7KZA - chains H and L; structure by X-ray diffraction, 1.69 A resolution.

== Chain H ==
Molecule: Fab fragment heavy chain of anti-CoV2-RBD antibody variant CR3022-B6
Source organism: Homo sapiens
Notes: antibody fragment or engineered binder
Sequence (230 residues; numbered 1 to 230; the number before each row is that of its first residue):
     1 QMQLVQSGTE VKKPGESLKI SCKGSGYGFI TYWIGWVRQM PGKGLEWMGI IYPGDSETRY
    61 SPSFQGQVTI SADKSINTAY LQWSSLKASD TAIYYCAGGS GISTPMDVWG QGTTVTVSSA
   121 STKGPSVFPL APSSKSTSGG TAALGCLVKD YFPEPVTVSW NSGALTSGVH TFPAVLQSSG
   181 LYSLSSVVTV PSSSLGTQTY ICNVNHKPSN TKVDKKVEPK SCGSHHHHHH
Not modelled in the structure: 27-30, 220-230
Disulfide bonds: Cys-22/Cys-96, Cys-146/Cys-202

== Chain L ==
Molecule: Fab fragment light chain of anti-CoV2-RBD antibody variant CR3022-B6
Source organism: Homo sapiens
Notes: antibody fragment or engineered binder
Sequence (214 residues; numbered 1 to 214; the number before each row is that of its first residue):
     1 DIQMTQSPSS LSASVGDRVT ITCRASQSIY SALNWYQQKP GKAPKLLIYA ASALQSGVPS
    61 RFSGSGSGTD FTLTISSLQP EDFATYYCQQ TDIHPYTFGQ GTKVEIKRTV AAPSVFIFPP
   121 SDEQLKSGTA SVVCLLNNFY PREAKVQWKV DNALQSGNSQ ESVTEQDSKD STYSLSSTLT
   181 LSKADYEKHK VYACEVTHQG LSSPVTKSFN RGEC
Not modelled in the structure: 214
Disulfide bonds: Cys-23/Cys-88, Cys-134/Cys-194

== Interface between chain H and chain L ==
Contacting residue pairs (77; chain H residue first):
  Gln-39(H) / Gln-38(L)  hydrogen bond
  Gln-39(H) / Tyr-87(L)
  Gly-44(H) / Tyr-87(L)
  Leu-45(H) / Pro-44(L)  hydrophobic
  Leu-45(H) / Tyr-87(L)  hydrophobic
  Leu-45(H) / Phe-98(L)
  Glu-46(H) / Phe-98(L)
  Trp-47(H) / Gln-89(L)
  Trp-47(H) / His-94(L)  hydrogen bond
  Trp-47(H) / Pro-95(L)
  Trp-47(H) / Tyr-96(L)
  Trp-47(H) / Phe-98(L)
  Gly-49(H) / His-94(L)
  Ile-50(H) / His-94(L)
  Arg-59(H) / His-94(L)
  Tyr-60(H) / His-94(L)
  Ser-61(H) / His-94(L)
  Ser-61(H) / Pro-95(L)
  Pro-62(H) / Asp-1(L)
  Tyr-95(H) / Gln-38(L)  hydrogen bond
  Tyr-95(H) / Lys-42(L)
  Tyr-95(H) / Ala-43(L)  hydrophobic
  Tyr-95(H) / Pro-44(L)
  Ser-103(H) / Tyr-49(L)
  Thr-104(H) / Leu-46(L)
  Thr-104(H) / Tyr-49(L)
  Thr-104(H) / Gln-55(L)
  Pro-105(H) / Asn-34(L)  hydrogen bond (backbone-side chain)
  Pro-105(H) / Leu-46(L)
  Met-106(H) / Asn-34(L)
  Met-106(H) / Tyr-36(L)
  Met-106(H) / Leu-46(L)
  Met-106(H) / Gln-89(L)
  Asp-107(H) / Leu-46(L)
  Asp-107(H) / Gln-55(L)
  Trp-109(H) / Tyr-36(L)  hydrophobic
  Trp-109(H) / Pro-44(L)  hydrophobic
  Gly-110(H) / Ala-43(L)
  Val-127(H) / Glu-123(L)
  Phe-128(H) / Ser-121(L)
  Phe-128(H) / Glu-123(L)
  Phe-128(H) / Gln-124(L)
  Pro-129(H) / Ser-121(L)
  Pro-129(H) / Glu-123(L)
  Leu-130(H) / Phe-118(L)
  Leu-130(H) / Val-133(L)  hydrophobic
  Ala-131(H) / Phe-118(L)
  Lys-135(H) / Phe-116(L)
  Lys-135(H) / Ile-117(L)  hydrogen bond (backbone-backbone)
  Lys-135(H) / Ser-208(L)  hydrogen bond (side chain-backbone)
  Ser-136(H) / Phe-116(L)
  Ser-136(H) / Phe-118(L)
  Thr-137(H) / Phe-116(L)
  Ala-143(H) / Phe-116(L)  hydrophobic
  Ala-143(H) / Phe-118(L)
  Leu-147(H) / Ser-131(L)
  Lys-149(H) / Gln-124(L)
  Lys-149(H) / Ser-131(L)
  His-170(H) / Asn-137(L)
  His-170(H) / Asn-138(L)  hydrogen bond
  His-170(H) / Ser-174(L)  hydrogen bond
  Phe-172(H) / Leu-135(L)  hydrophobic
  Phe-172(H) / Ser-162(L)
  Phe-172(H) / Thr-164(L)
  Phe-172(H) / Ser-174(L)
  Phe-172(H) / Leu-175(L)
  Phe-172(H) / Ser-176(L)
  Pro-173(H) / Ser-162(L)  hydrogen bond (backbone-side chain)
  Pro-173(H) / Val-163(L)
  Val-175(H) / Gln-160(L)
  Val-175(H) / Glu-161(L)
  Leu-176(H) / Gln-160(L)  hydrogen bond (backbone-side chain)
  Gln-177(H) / Gln-160(L)
  Ser-185(H) / Ser-176(L)  hydrogen bond
  Val-187(H) / Leu-135(L)  hydrophobic
  Thr-189(H) / Asn-137(L)
  Lys-215(H) / Glu-123(L)  salt bridge
Interface residues without a listed pair, chain H (46 interface residues in all): Val-37, Lys-43, Ser-138, Thr-141, Leu-144, Thr-171
Interface residues without a listed pair, chain L (43 interface residues in all): Thr-91, Val-115, Ser-127, Thr-129, Asp-167, Thr-180, Phe-209

== Overview ==
46 residues of chain H face 43 of chain L across their interface, with 11 hydrogen bonds and 1 salt bridge.
Polar pairs include Lys-215(H)/Glu-123(L), Gln-39(H)/Gln-38(L) and Trp-47(H)/His-94(L).
Chain H is Fab fragment heavy chain of anti-CoV2-RBD antibody variant CR3022-B6 and chain L is Fab fragment
light chain of anti-CoV2-RBD antibody variant CR3022-B6, both from Homo sapiens; the structure, Potent
SARS-CoV-2 binding and neutralization through maturation of iconic SARS-CoV-1antibodies, was determined by
X-ray diffraction, deposited together with 7KZB.
